PDB entry 6ORQ | electron microscopy, 4.40 A resolution (low resolution: residue-level contacts below are approximate; hydrogen-bond / salt-bridge calls are withheld) | chains I and J of the 12 polymer chains in the assembly

== Chain I ==
Molecule: RC1 variant of HIV-1 Env glycoprotein gp120
Source organism: Human immunodeficiency virus 1
Sequence (473 residues; numbered 31 to 505 plus 10 insertion-coded residues; 12 numbers in that range are skipped by the numbering (no residue carries them; nothing is unmodelled there); the number before each row is that of its first residue; a row labelled like 185A-185I holds insertion residues (185A, then the next letters in order)):
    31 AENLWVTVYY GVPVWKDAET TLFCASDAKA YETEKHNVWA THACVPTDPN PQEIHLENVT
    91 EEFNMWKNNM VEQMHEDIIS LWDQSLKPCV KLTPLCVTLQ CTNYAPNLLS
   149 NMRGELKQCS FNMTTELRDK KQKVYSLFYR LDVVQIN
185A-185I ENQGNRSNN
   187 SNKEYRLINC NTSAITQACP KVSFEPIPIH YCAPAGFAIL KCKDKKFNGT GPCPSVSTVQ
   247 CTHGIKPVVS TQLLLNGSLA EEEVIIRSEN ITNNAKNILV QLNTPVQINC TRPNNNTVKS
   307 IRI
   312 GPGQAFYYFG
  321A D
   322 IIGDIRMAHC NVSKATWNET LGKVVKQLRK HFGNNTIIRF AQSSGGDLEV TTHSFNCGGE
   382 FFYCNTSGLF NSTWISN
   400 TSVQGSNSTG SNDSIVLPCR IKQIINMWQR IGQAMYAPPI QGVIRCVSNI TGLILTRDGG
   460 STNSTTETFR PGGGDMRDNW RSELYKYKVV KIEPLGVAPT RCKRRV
Not modelled in the structure: 185A-185I, 400-410
Cystine bridges: Cys119-Cys205, Cys126-Cys196, Cys131-Cys157, Cys218-Cys247, Cys228-Cys239, Cys296-Cys331, Cys378-Cys445, Cys385-Cys418
Covalently attached groups: N-acetylglucosamine (NAG) linked to Asn88, Asn160, Asn197, Asn234, Asn262, Asn279, Asn295, Asn301, Asn332, Asn339, Asn355, Asn386, Asn392, Asn448
Reported in the primary citation:
  - post-translational modification sites: Asn332

== Chain J ==
Molecule: Ab275MUR antibody Fab heavy chain
Source organism: Mus musculus
Notes: antibody fragment or engineered binder
Sequence (122 residues; row label = number of the first residue in the row; a row labelled like 82A-82C holds insertion residues (82A, then the next letters in order)):
     1 EVQLQESGGD LVKPGGSLKL SCAASGFTFS RYGMSWVRQT PDKRLEWVAT IS
   52A S
    53 GGSYTYYPDS VKGRFTISRD NAKNTLYLQM
82A-82C SSL
    83 KSEDTAMYYC ARHGITTV
100A-100D GVAM
   101 DYWGQGTYSH VSSA

== Interface between chain I and chain J ==
Contacting residue pairs (7):
  Thr132(I) - Val100(J)
  Asn133(I) - Thr99(J)
  Asn133(I) - Val100(J)
  Ala135(I) - Gly96(J)
  Leu138(I) - Gly100A(J)
  Leu139(I) - Tyr56(J)
  Asp325(I) - Ser52A(J)
Interface residues without a listed pair, chain I (8 interface residues in all): Tyr134, Asp321A
Interface residues without a listed pair, chain J (10 interface residues in all): Arg31, Thr50, Gly53, Ile97

== In short ==
8 residues of chain I and 10 residues of chain J are in contact. N-acetylglucosamine is covalently linked to
Asn88(I), Asn160(I), Asn197(I), Asn234(I), Asn262(I) and Asn279(I) and 8 more. The paper reports a
modification site at Asn332(I).
Chain I is RC1 variant of HIV-1 Env glycoprotein gp120 (Human immunodeficiency virus 1) and chain J is
Ab275MUR antibody Fab heavy chain (Mus musculus); the structure, Modified BG505 SOSIP-based immunogen RC1 in
complex with the elicited V3-glycan patch antibody Ab275MUR, was determined by electron microscopy, deposited
together with 6ORN and 6ORP.
